PDB entry 4DDR | X-ray diffraction, 2.05 A resolution | chain A

== Chain A ==
Name: Dihydrofolate reductase
From: Homo sapiens
Notes: EC 1.5.1.3
UniProtKB: P00374 (DYR_HUMAN); residues 1-186 here correspond to UniProt positions 2-187 (UniProt number = residue number + 1)
Chain sequence (186 residues; each row starts with the number of its first residue):
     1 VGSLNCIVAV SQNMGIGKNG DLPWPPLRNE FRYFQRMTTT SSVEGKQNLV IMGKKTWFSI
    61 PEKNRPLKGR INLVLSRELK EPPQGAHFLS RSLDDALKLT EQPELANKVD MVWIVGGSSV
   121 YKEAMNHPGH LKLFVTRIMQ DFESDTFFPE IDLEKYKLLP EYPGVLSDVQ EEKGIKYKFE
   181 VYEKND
Residues lining bound ligands:
  - MMV (3-(2-{3-[(2,4-diamino-6-ethylpyrimidin-5-yl)oxy]propoxy}phenyl)propanoic acid): I7, V8, A9, G20, D21, L22, E30, F31, F34, T56, S59, I60, P61, N64, V115, Y121, T136
  - NADPH (NDP; NADPH dihydro-nicotinamide-adenine-dinucleotide phosphate): V8, A9, I16, G17, K18, G20, D21, L22, W24, G53, K54, K55, T56, S59, L75, S76, R77, E78, R91, S92, L93, V115, G116, G117, S118, S119, V120, Y121, E123, T146
What the authors report for this chain:
  - conformationally variable residues (side-chain flip): F31
  - binding site for MMV: F31
  - specificity-determining residues: F31, Q35, N64

== Summary ==
Ligands of chain A: NADPH and compound MMV. From the paper: a binding site for MMV at F31; specificity
determinants F31, Q35 and N64.
Chain A is Dihydrofolate reductase (Homo sapiens); the structure, Human dihydrofolate reductase complexed with
NADPH and P218, was determined by X-ray diffraction (same publication as 4DP3, 4DPD and 4DPH).
